Entry 7W72 (electron microscopy, 3.10 A resolution); this record covers chains U and K of the 5 polymer chains in the assembly.

[Chain U]
Name: Phosphatidylinositol glycan anchor biosynthesis class U protein
Organism: Homo sapiens
UniProt: Q9H490 (PIGU_HUMAN); numbering as in UniProt (aligned over 1-420)
Amino-acid sequence (420 residues; each row starts with the number of its first residue):
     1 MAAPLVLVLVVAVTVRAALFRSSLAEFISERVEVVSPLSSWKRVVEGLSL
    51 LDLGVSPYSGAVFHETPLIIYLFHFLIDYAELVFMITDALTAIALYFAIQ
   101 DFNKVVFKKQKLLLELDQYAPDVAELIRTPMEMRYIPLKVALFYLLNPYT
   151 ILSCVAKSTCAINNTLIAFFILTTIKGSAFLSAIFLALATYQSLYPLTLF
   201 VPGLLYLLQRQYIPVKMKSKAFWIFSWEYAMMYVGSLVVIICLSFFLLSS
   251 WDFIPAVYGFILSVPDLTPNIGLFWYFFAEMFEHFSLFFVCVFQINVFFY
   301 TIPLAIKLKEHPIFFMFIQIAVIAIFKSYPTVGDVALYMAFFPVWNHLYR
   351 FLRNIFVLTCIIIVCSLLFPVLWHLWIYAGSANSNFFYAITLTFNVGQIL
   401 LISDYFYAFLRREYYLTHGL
Residues lining bound ligands: 8JY ([2-[[(2R)-2-hexanoyloxy-3-[(E)-hex-3-enoxy]propoxy]-oxidanyl-phosphoryl]oxy-3,4,5,6-tetrakis(oxidanyl)phenyl] (2E,4E)-hepta-2,4-dienoate): Asn-383, Asn-385, Phe-386, Ala-389, Ile-390, Leu-392, Thr-393
Swiss-Prot annotation at these positions:
  - binding site (a cardiolipin): Lys-216, Met-217, Lys-309
  - binding site (a 2-acyl-6-[6-phosphoethanolamine-alpha-D-mannosyl-(1->2)-6-phosphoethanolamine-alpha-D-mannosyl-(1->6)-2-phosphoethanolamine-alpha-D-mannosyl-(1->4)-alpha-D-glucosaminyl]-1-(1-radyl,2-acyl-sn-glycero-3-phospho)-1D-myo-inositol): Asn-383, Asn-385
  - natural variant: Ile-70 (I70K: In NEDBSS), Asn-383 (N383K: In NEDBSS)
  - mutagenesis: Pro-67 (P67A: No effect on function in GPI-anchor attachment to protein), Leu-95 (L95A: No effect on function in GPI-anchor attachment to protein), Tyr-144 (Y144A: No effect on function in GPI-anchor attachment to protein), Thr-150 (T150A: No effect on function in GPI-anchor attachment to protein), Ser-153 (S153A: No effect on function in GPI-anchor attachment to protein), Ile-167 (I167A: No effect on function in GPI-anchor attachment to protein), Phe-225 (F225A: No effect on function in GPI-anchor attachment to protein), Leu-237 (L237A: No effect on function in GPI-anchor attachment to protein), Glu-283 (E283A: No effect on function in GPI-anchor attachment to protein), Phe-285 (F285A: No effect on function in GPI-anchor attachment to protein), Leu-375 to Trp-376 (Decreased function in GPI-anchor attachment to protein), Phe-406 (F406A: No effect on function in GPI-anchor attachment to protein), 1 further mutagenesis entry in UniProt

[Chain K]
Name: GPI-anchor transamidase
Organism: Homo sapiens
Notes: EC 3.-.-.-
UniProt: Q92643 (GPI8_HUMAN); residues 1-395 here = UniProt positions 1-395
Amino-acid sequence (395 residues; each row starts with the number of its first residue):
     1 MAVTDSLSRAATVLATVLLLSFGSVAASHIEDQAEQFFRSGHTNNWAVLV
    51 CTSRFWFNYRHVANTLSVYRSVKRLGIPDSHIVLMLADDMACNPRNPKPA
   101 TVFSHKNMELNVYGDDVEVDYRSYEVTVENFLRVLTGRIPPSTPRSKRLL
   151 SDDRSNILIYMTGHGGNGFLKFQDSEEITNIELADAFEQMWQKRRYNELL
   201 FIIDTCQGASMYERFYSPNIMALASSQVGEDSLSHQPDPAIGVHLMDRYT
   251 FYVLEFLEEINPASQTNMNDLFQVCPKSLCVSTPGHRTDLFQRDPKNVLI
   301 TDFFGSVRKVEITTETIKLQQDSEIMESSYKEDQMDEKLMEPLKYAEQLP
   351 VAQIIHQKPKLKDWHPPGGFILGLWALIIMVFFKTYGIKHMKFIF
Not modelled in the structure: 1-38, 322-339, 387-395
Disulfides: Cys-275/Cys-280
Metal / ion sites: Ca2+: Asp-79, Ile-82, Asp-120
Swiss-Prot annotation at these positions:
  - region: Asp-231 to Gln-236 (Autoinhibitory loop)
  - active site: His-164 (Proton donor), Cys-206 (Nucleophile)
  - binding site (Ca(2+)): Asp-79, Ile-82, Glu-118, Asp-120
  - binding site (a protein): Cys-206, Ser-232, Ser-234
  - natural variant: Gln-33 to Phe-395 (deletion: In NEDHCAS), Ser-53 (S53F: In NEDHCAS), Leu-86 (L86P: In NEDHCAS; uncertain significance), Ala-87 (A87V: In NEDHCAS), Asp-88 (D88N: In NEDHCAS), Tyr-160 (Y160S: In NEDHCAS), Ala-184 (A184V: In NEDHCAS; uncertain significance), Met-246 (M246K: In NEDHCAS; uncertain significance), Cys-275 (C275R: In NEDHCAS)
  - mutagenesis: Arg-54 (R54A: No effect on function in GPI-anchor attachment to protein), Asn-58 (N58A: Decreased function in GPI-anchor attachment to protein. Substantially decreases GPI-anchor transamidase activity), Arg-60 (R60A: Decreased function in GPI-anchor attachment to protein. Reduces by 25% the GPI-anchor transamidase activity; R60E: Reduces by 90% the GPI-anchor transamidase activity ...), His-61 (H61A: Decreased function in GPI-anchor attachment to protein), Arg-74 (R74A: No effect on function in GPI-anchor attachment to protein), Asp-79 (D79A: No effect on function in GPI-anchor attachment to protein), Cys-92 (C92A: Decreased function in GPI-anchor attachment to protein. Decreases GPI-anchor transamidase activity by approximately 40%; C92S: Decreased function in GPI-anchor attachment to protein), Glu-118 (E118A: No effect on function in GPI-anchor attachment to protein), Asp-120 (D120N: Does not affect GPI-anchor transamidase activity), Glu-125 (E125A: No effect on function in GPI-anchor attachment to protein), Glu-129 (E129A: No effect on function in GPI-anchor attachment to protein), Tyr-160 (Y160A: No effect on function in GPI-anchor attachment to protein), 14 further mutagenesis entries in UniProt

[How chain U and chain K interact]
Pairs across the interface (24; chain U residue first):
  Leu-51(U) / Trp-364(K)
  Asp-52(U) / Leu-361(K)
  Asp-52(U) / Lys-362(K)
  Asp-52(U) / Trp-364(K)
  Leu-53(U) / Leu-361(K)  hydrophobic
  Ile-70(U) / Trp-364(K)  hydrophobic
  Tyr-71(U) / Pro-366(K)  hydrophobic
  Tyr-71(U) / Phe-370(K)  hydrophobic
  Tyr-71(U) / Ile-371(K)
  Tyr-71(U) / Leu-374(K)  hydrophobic
  His-74(U) / Trp-364(K)
  His-74(U) / His-365(K)  hydrogen bond
  His-74(U) / Pro-366(K)
  Phe-180(U) / Val-381(K)  hydrophobic
  Phe-180(U) / Lys-384(K)
  Leu-181(U) / Val-381(K)  hydrophobic
  Val-239(U) / Leu-377(K)  hydrophobic
  Leu-243(U) / Phe-370(K)
  Leu-243(U) / Gly-373(K)
  Leu-243(U) / Leu-374(K)  hydrophobic
  Phe-246(U) / Pro-367(K)
  Leu-247(U) / Pro-366(K)  hydrophobic
  Leu-247(U) / Pro-367(K)
  Leu-247(U) / Phe-370(K)  hydrophobic
Interface residues without a listed pair, chain U (16 interface residues in all): Leu-68, Phe-75, Ile-184, Ser-244
Interface residues without a listed pair, chain K (15 interface residues in all): Asp-363, Thr-385

[In short]
16 residues of chain U face 15 of chain K across their interface; the contacts include 1 hydrogen bond. Its
one hydrogen-bonded contact is His-74(U)/His-365(K). Bound to chain U: compound 8JY.
Here chain U is Phosphatidylinositol glycan anchor biosynthesis class U protein and chain K is GPI-anchor
transamidase, both from Homo sapiens. Entry 7W72 (Structure of a human glycosylphosphatidylinositol (GPI)
transamidase) was determined by electron microscopy.
